4WY4 - chains A and B of the 4 polymer chains in the assembly; structure by X-ray diffraction, 1.40 A resolution.

== Chain A ==
Name: Vesicle-associated membrane protein 8
Source organism: Homo sapiens
UniProt: Q9BV40 (VAMP8_HUMAN); residues 11-74 here = UniProt positions 11-74
Amino-acid sequence (64 residues; each row starts with the number of its first residue):
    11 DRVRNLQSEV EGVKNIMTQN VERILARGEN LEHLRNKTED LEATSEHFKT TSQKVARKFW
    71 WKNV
Swiss-Prot annotation at these positions:
  - site: R33 (Interaction with STX8)
  - modified residue: S18 (Phosphoserine), T28 (Phosphothreonine), T48 (Phosphothreonine), T54 (Phosphothreonine), S55 (Phosphoserine)
  - lipidation ((Microbial infection) N6-stearoyl lysine): K64, K68
  - mutagenesis: K64 to K68 (Abolished stearoylation in response to S.flexneri infection), K72 (K72R: Does not affect stearoylation in response to S.flexneri infection)

== Chain B ==
Name: Syntaxin-17
Source organism: Homo sapiens
UniProt: P56962 (STX17_HUMAN); residue numbers follow UniProt; this construct covers 170-227
Amino-acid sequence (58 residues; numbered 170 to 227; the number before each row is that of its first residue):
   170 ESWETLEADL IELSQLVTDF SLLVNSQQEK IDSIADHVNS AAVNVEEGTK NLGKAAKY

== How chain A and chain B interact ==
Pairs across the interface - 61 pairs, chain A then chain B:
  R12(A) - W172(B)
  V13(A) - E170(B)
  V13(A) - S171(B)
  V13(A) - W172(B)
  V13(A) - T174(B)
  L16(A) - W172(B)  hydrophobic
  Q17(A) - T174(B)  hydrogen bond
  Q17(A) - D178(B)
  V20(A) - L175(B)  hydrophobic
  V20(A) - D178(B)
  V20(A) - L179(B)  hydrophobic
  V23(A) - L182(B)  hydrophobic
  K24(A) - E181(B)
  K24(A) - L182(B)
  K24(A) - L185(B)
  M27(A) - F189(B)  hydrophobic
  T28(A) - L185(B)
  N30(A) - F189(B)
  I34(A) - F189(B)  hydrophobic
  I34(A) - L192(B)  hydrophobic
  I34(A) - Q196(B)  hydrogen bond (backbone-side chain)
  L35(A) - L192(B)  hydrophobic
  R37(A) - Q196(B)  hydrogen bond
  R37(A) - I200(B)
  G38(A) - Q196(B)
  G38(A) - K199(B)  hydrogen bond (backbone-side chain)
  L41(A) - Q196(B)
  L41(A) - K199(B)
  L41(A) - I200(B)  hydrophobic
  L41(A) - I203(B)
  E42(A) - K199(B)  salt bridge
  L44(A) - I203(B)  hydrophobic
  R45(A) - E198(B)  salt bridge
  R45(A) - K199(B)
  R45(A) - S202(B)  hydrogen bond
  R45(A) - I203(B)
  R45(A) - H206(B)
  T48(A) - I203(B)
  T48(A) - H206(B)
  T48(A) - V207(B)
  E49(A) - H206(B)
  E52(A) - H206(B)  salt bridge
  E52(A) - S209(B)
  S55(A) - A210(B)
  S55(A) - N213(B)  hydrogen bond
  E56(A) - N213(B)  hydrogen bond
  F58(A) - V214(B)
  F58(A) - G217(B)
  F58(A) - T218(B)
  K59(A) - N213(B)  hydrogen bond
  K59(A) - E216(B)
  S62(A) - G217(B)
  S62(A) - N220(B)
  S62(A) - L221(B)
  Q63(A) - E216(B)
  Q63(A) - N220(B)
  A66(A) - N220(B)
  A66(A) - Y227(B)
  F69(A) - Y227(B)
  W70(A) - Y227(B)
  N73(A) - Y227(B)
Also at the interface, not in a pair above, chain A (34 interface residues in all): V31, L51, V65
Also at the interface, not in a pair above, chain B (33 interface residues in all): V186, V193, A224
Interface features reported in the paper:
  - residue pairs: R37(A)-Q196(B)

== Summary ==
34 residues of chain A and 33 residues of chain B are in contact; the contacts include 8 hydrogen bonds and 3
salt bridges. Among the polar pairs are E42(A)-K199(B), R45(A)-E198(B) and E52(A)-H206(B). The paper describes
a contact between R37(A) and Q196(B).
Chain A is Vesicle-associated membrane protein 8 and chain B is Syntaxin-17, both from Homo sapiens; the
structure, Crystal structure of autophagic SNARE complex, was determined by X-ray diffraction.
